PDB entry 4YOS | X-ray diffraction, 2.30 A resolution | chains A and E

== Chain A ==
Molecule: Retinoblastoma-like protein 1
Organism: Homo sapiens
UniProtKB: chimeric construct of P28749, L5LUA8: residues 391-780 from P28749 (RBL1_HUMAN) positions 391-600 (offset varies); residues 781-969 from L5LUA8 positions 1659-1814 (offset varies)
Amino-acid sequence (369 residues; row label = number of the first residue in the row; note: 224 numbers in that range are skipped by the numbering (no residue carries them; nothing is unmodelled there); a row labelled like 950A-950K holds insertion residues (950A, then the next letters in order)):
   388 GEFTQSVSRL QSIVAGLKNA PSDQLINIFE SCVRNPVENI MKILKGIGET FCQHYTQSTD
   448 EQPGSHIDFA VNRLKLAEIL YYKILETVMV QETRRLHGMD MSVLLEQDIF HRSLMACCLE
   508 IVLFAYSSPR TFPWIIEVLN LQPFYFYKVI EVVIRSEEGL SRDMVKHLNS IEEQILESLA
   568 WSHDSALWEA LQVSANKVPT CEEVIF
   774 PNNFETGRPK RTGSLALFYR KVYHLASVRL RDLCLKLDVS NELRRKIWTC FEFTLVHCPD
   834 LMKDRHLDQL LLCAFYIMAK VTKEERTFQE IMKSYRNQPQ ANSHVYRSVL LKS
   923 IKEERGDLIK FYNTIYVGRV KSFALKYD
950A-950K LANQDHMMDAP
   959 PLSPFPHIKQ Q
Not modelled in the structure: 388, 774-783, 923-924, 950A-950K, 965-969
Sequence notes: expression tag (388-390); linker (780); conflict Lys924 (Arg1787 in L5LUA8)
From the paper describing this entry:
  - mutagenesis - I931A/N935A/V939A: abolished binding to Protein lin-52 homolog (chain E)
  - conformationally variable residues (side-chain flip): Tyr849, Phe861
  - disease-associated variants - R880I, Y934C: decreased binding to Protein lin-52 homolog (chain E)
  - mutagenesis - R869K/S876Q/Y879F/R880K: decreased binding to Protein lin-52 homolog (chain E)
  - contacts within the chain: Tyr849-Ile850
  - specificity-determining residues: Ile850 (proposed by the authors, not directly observed)

== Chain E ==
Molecule: Protein lin-52 homolog
UniProtKB: Q5ZJQ3 (LIN52_CHICK); residues -1 to 18 here correspond to UniProt positions 11-30 (UniProt number = residue number + 12)
Amino-acid sequence (20 residues; row label = number of the first residue in the row; numbers below 1 keep their minus sign (Glu-1 is residue -1)):
    -1 EASLLSFEKL DRASPDLWPE
Not modelled in the structure: -1 to 0, 14-18
Modified residues: Ser12 (phosphoserine; SEP)
From the paper describing this entry:
  - mutagenesis - P17A: increased binding to Retinoblastoma-like protein 1 (chain A)

== How chain A and chain E interact ==
Pairs across the interface - 18 pairs, chain A then chain E:
  Tyr849(A) with Ser4(E), hydrogen bond
  Lys853(A) with Leu2(E), hydrogen bond (side chain-backbone); Ser4(E)
  Phe861(A) with Glu6(E)
  Arg869(A) with Ser12(E)
  Ser876(A) with Ser12(E)
  Tyr879(A) with Leu8(E); Ser12(E)
  Arg880(A) with Leu8(E); Asp9(E), hydrogen bond (side chain-backbone); Ala11(E); Ser12(E)
  Ile931(A) with Glu6(E)
  Tyr934(A) with Leu2(E); Ser4(E)
  Asn935(A) with Leu3(E); Ser4(E), hydrogen bond (side chain-backbone); Phe5(E)
Also at the interface, not in a pair above, chain A (13 interface residues in all): Asp929, Val939, Leu947
Interface features reported in the paper:
  - interface residues, chain A: Tyr849(A), Lys853(A), Arg869(A), Ser876(A), Tyr879(A), Arg880(A)
  - interface residues, chain E: Glu6(E)

== Overview ==
The interface between chain A and chain E involves 13 residues on one side and 9 on the other; the contacts
include 4 hydrogen bonds. Polar pairs include Tyr849(A)-Ser4(E), Lys853(A)-Leu2(E) and Arg880(A)-Asp9(E). From
the paper: R880I, Y934C and R869K/S876Q/Y879F/R880K of chain A reduce binding to Protein lin-52 homolog (chain
E); interface residues Tyr849(A), Lys853(A) and Glu6(E) among others; 5 substitutions were tested in all.
Chain A is Retinoblastoma-like protein 1 (Homo sapiens) and chain E is Protein lin-52 homolog; the structure,
p107 pocket domain complexed with LIN52 peptide, was determined by X-ray diffraction together with 4YOZ and
4YOO from the same study.
